PDB entry 4QWU | X-ray diffraction, 3.00 A resolution | chains H and I of the 28 polymer chains in the assembly

== Chain H ==
Molecule: Proteasome subunit beta type-2
Source organism: Saccharomyces cerevisiae
Notes: EC 3.4.25.1
Reference sequence: P25043 (PSB2_YEAST); residues 1-232 here correspond to UniProt positions 30-261 (UniProt number = residue number + 29)
Chain sequence (232 residues; numbered 1 to 232; the number before each row is that of its first residue):
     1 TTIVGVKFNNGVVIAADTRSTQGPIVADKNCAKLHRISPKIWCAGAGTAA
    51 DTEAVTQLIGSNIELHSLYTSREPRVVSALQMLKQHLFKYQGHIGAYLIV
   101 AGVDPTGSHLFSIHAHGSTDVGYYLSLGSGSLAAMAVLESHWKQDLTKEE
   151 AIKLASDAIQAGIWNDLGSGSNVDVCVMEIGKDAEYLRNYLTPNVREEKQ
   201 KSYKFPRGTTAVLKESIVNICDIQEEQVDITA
Not modelled in the structure: 227-232
Covalent attachments: bortezomib (BO2) linked to T1
Ligand contacts: bortezomib (BO2; N-[(1R)-1-(dihydroxyboryl)-3-methylbutyl]-N-(pyrazin-2-ylcarbonyl)-L-phenylalaninamide): R19, S20, T21, Q22, A27, C31, K33, G45, A46, G47, T48, A49, T52, G168

== Chain I ==
Molecule: Proteasome subunit beta type-3
Source organism: Saccharomyces cerevisiae
Notes: EC 3.4.25.1
Reference sequence: P25451 (PSB3_YEAST); residues 0-204 here correspond to UniProt positions 1-205 (UniProt number = residue number + 1)
Chain sequence (205 residues; each row starts with the number of its first residue; numbering starts at 0):
     0 MSDPSSINGGIVVAMTGKDCVAIACDLRLGSQSLGVSNKFEKIFHYGHVF
    50 LGITGLATDVTTLNEMFRYKTNLYKLKEERAIEPETFTQLVSSSLYERRF
   100 GPYFVGPVVAGINSKSGKPFIAGFDLIGCIDEAKDFIVSGTASDQLFGMC
   150 ESLYEPNLEPEDLFETISQALLNAADRDALSGWGAVVYIIKKDEVVKRYL
   200 KMRQD
Not modelled in the structure: 0
Bound ions: Mg2+: D204 (shared with 3 residues of chain Y)

== How chain H and chain I interact ==
Pairs across the interface (61; chain H residue first):
  I25(H) with D143(I); F146(I), hydrophobic
  V26(H) with F146(I)
  A27(H) with D130(I); F146(I)
  D28(H) with D130(I)
  K29(H) with E150(I), salt bridge
  T48(H) with I126(I)
  A49(H) with C128(I), hydrophobic
  A50(H) with Y95(I); I126(I), hydrophobic; C128(I)
  D51(H) with Y95(I), hydrogen bond; R98(I), salt bridge
  A54(H) with Y95(I)
  Y90(H) with F99(I), hydrophobic
  H93(H) with R98(I), hydrogen bond (backbone-side chain); F99(I)
  I94(H) with F99(I), hydrophobic
  R196(H) with E150(I), salt bridge
  K199(H) with E150(I); S151(I); Y153(I), hydrogen bond (side chain-backbone)
  S202(H) with E154(I), hydrogen bond
  Y203(H) with S151(I); L152(I), hydrophobic
  K204(H) with D161(I), salt bridge
  F205(H) with L152(I), hydrophobic; E164(I); Q168(I)
  R207(H) with E160(I), salt bridge; D161(I), salt bridge
  G208(H) with E164(I), hydrogen bond (backbone-side chain)
  T209(H) with E164(I), hydrogen bond (backbone-side chain)
  T210(H) with E164(I), hydrogen bond; S167(I); Q168(I), hydrogen bond; L199(I)
  A211(H) with L199(I); K200(I), hydrogen bond (backbone-backbone)
  V212(H) with F163(I), hydrophobic; Y198(I)
  L213(H) with Y198(I), hydrogen bond (backbone-backbone); L199(I); K200(I)
  K214(H) with R197(I); Y198(I), hydrogen bond (backbone-backbone)
  E215(H) with K196(I); R197(I), salt bridge
  S216(H) with V195(I); K196(I), hydrogen bond (backbone-backbone)
  I217(H) with V194(I)
  V218(H) with H44(I); Y187(I), hydrophobic; V194(I), hydrogen bond (backbone-backbone); K196(I)
  N219(H) with H44(I)
  I220(H) with G46(I); F49(I), hydrophobic; V194(I), hydrophobic
  D222(H) with K74(I), salt bridge
Interface residues without a listed pair, chain H (36 interface residues in all): G95, P206
Interface residues without a listed pair, chain I (36 interface residues in all): H47, D134, E158, T165, L171

== In short ==
The chain H/chain I interface involves 36 residues from each chain; the contacts include 13 hydrogen bonds and
8 salt bridges. Polar contacts include K29(H)-E150(I), D51(H)-R98(I) and R196(H)-E150(I). Covalently linked
bortezomib: at T1(H).
Chain H is Proteasome subunit beta type-2 and chain I is Proteasome subunit beta type-3, both from
Saccharomyces cerevisiae; the structure, yCP beta5-C52F mutant in complex with bortezomib, was determined by
X-ray diffraction together with 4QUX, 4QUY, 4QV0, 4QV1, 4QV3, 4QV4 and 42 further entries from the same study.
